7PBJ - chains Ad and As of the 21 polymer chains in the assembly; structure by electron microscopy, 3.40 A resolution.

[Chain Ad (and As)]
Name: 60 kDa chaperonin
Organism: Escherichia coli (strain K12)
Notes: chain As of this document is another copy of the same molecule, construct and numbering; everything in this record applies to it too
UniProt: P0A6F5 (CH60_ECOLI); numbering as in UniProt (aligned over 2-525)
Amino-acid sequence (524 residues; each row starts with the number of its first residue):
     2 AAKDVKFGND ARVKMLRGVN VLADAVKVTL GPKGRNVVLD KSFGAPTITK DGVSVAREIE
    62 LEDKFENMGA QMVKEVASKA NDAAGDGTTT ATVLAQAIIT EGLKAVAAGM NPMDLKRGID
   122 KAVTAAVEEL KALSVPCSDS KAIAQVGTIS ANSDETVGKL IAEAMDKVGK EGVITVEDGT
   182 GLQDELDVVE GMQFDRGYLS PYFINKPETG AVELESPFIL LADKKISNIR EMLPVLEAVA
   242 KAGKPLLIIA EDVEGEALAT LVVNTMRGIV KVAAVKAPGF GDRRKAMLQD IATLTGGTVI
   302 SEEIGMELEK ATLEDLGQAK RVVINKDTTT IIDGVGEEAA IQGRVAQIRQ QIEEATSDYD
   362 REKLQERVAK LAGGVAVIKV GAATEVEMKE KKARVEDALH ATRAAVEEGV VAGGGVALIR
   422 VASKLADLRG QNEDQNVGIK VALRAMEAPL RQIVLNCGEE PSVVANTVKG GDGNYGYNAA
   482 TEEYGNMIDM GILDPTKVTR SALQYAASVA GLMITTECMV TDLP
Bound ions: Mg2+: Asp87 (together with ADP)
Small-molecule neighbours: ADP (adenosine-5'-diphosphate): Thr30, Leu31, Gly32, Pro33, Asp87, Gly88, Thr89, Thr90, Thr91, Asn153, Gly414, Gly415, Ile454, Tyr478, Asn479, Ala480, Ala481, Ile493, Asp495
From the paper describing this entry:
  - Mg2+ coordination: Asp87 (citing earlier work)

[How chain Ad and chain As interact]
Contacting residue pairs - 6 pairs, chain Ad then chain As:
  Ala109(Ad) - Lys105(As)
  Ala109(Ad) - Ala108(As)  hydrophobic
  Met111(Ad) - Lys105(As)
  Glu434(Ad) - Ala109(As)
  Glu434(Ad) - Met111(As)
  Val438(Ad) - Ala109(As)  hydrophobic
Also at the interface, not in a pair above, chain Ad (5 interface residues in all): Gly110

[Overview]
The interface between chain Ad and chain As involves 5 residues on one side and 4 on the other. Bound to chain
Ad: ADP. The paper reports Mg2+ coordination by Asp87(Ad).
Both chains are 60 kDa chaperonin (Escherichia coli (strain K12)). Entry 7PBJ (Cryo-EM structure of the
GroEL-GroES complex with ADP bound to both rings ("wide" conformation)) was determined by electron microscopy
(same publication as 7PBX).
